PDB entry 8T8E | electron microscopy, 3.30 A resolution | chains A and C of the 3 polymer chains in the assembly

[Chain A]
Molecule: Structural maintenance of chromosomes protein 6
From: Saccharomyces cerevisiae W303
UniProtKB: Q12749 (SMC6_YEAST); numbering as in UniProt (aligned over 1-1114)
Chain sequence (1114 residues; numbered 1 to 1114; the number before each row is that of its first residue):
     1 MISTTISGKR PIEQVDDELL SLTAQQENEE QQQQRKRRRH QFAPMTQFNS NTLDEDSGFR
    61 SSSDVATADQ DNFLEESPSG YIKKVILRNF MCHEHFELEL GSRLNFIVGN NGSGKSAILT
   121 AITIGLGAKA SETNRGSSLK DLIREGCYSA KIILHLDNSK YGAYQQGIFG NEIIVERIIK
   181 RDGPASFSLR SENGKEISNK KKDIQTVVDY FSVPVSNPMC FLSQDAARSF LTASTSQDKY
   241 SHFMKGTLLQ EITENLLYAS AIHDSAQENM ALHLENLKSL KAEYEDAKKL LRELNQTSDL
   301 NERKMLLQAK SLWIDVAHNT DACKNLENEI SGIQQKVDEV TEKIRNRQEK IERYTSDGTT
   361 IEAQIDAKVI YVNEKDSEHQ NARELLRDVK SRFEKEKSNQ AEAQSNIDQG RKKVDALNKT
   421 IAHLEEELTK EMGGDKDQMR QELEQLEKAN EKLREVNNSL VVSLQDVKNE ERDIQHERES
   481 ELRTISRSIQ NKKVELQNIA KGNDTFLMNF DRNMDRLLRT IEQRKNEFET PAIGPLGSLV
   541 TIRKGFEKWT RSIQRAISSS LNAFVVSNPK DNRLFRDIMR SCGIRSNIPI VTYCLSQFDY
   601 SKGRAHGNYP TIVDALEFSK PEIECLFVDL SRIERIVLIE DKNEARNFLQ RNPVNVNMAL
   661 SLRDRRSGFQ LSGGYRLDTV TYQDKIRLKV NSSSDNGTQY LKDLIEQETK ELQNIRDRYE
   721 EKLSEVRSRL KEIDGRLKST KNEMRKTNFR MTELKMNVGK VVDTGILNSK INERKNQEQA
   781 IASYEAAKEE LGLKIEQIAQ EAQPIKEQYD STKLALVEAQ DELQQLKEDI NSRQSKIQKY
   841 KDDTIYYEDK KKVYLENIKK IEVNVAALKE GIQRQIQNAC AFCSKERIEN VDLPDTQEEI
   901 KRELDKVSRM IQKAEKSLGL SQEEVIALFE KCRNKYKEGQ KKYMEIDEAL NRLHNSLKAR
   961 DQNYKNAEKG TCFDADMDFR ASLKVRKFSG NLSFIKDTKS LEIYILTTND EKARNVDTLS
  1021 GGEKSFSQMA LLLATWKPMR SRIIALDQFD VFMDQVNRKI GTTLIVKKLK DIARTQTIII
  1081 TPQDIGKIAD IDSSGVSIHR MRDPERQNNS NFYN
Unresolved in the structure: 1-75, 272-948, 1101-1114
Differences from the reference sequence: conflict Q1048 (Glu in Q12749)
Curated features (UniProtKB/Swiss-Prot):
  - motif: R35 to R39 (Nuclear localization signal)
  - binding site (ATP): G109 to S116

[Chain C]
Molecule: Non-structural maintenance of chromosome element 5
From: Saccharomyces cerevisiae W303
UniProtKB: Q03718 (NSE5_YEAST); residues 1-556 here = UniProt positions 1-556
Chain sequence (556 residues; row label = number of the first residue in the row):
     1 MDGALINSVL YVSPRNGAHY FVELTEKHLL AFEMLNSMCL LENYDHVLLF LECQFGKSHN
    61 LAVIPFDIIL VLFTLSTLSE YYKEPILRAN DPYNTSRETL SRRALKLLQK YLAILKEFDS
   121 EQYNLYDLEL LRCQFFLAID TLTPKKQKWG FDRFRRTKSE SGVTYRQNAS VDPELDQAKT
   181 FKNPYRSYIS CLEQRNTILG NRLLNLKLNE PGEFINMILW TLSNSLQEST PLFLSSHEIW
   241 MPLLEILIDL FSCRQDYFIQ HEVAQNVSKS LFVQRLSESP LAVFFESLNT RNFANRFSEY
   301 VFLNCDYKLP SDNYATPVHP VYNGENTIVD TYIPTIKCSP LYKSQKSLAL RRKLIGSCFK
   361 LLLRVPDGHR LITPRIVADD VIQGISRTLA SFNDILQFKK FFMTENLSQE SYFIPLLAEG
   421 TLSEILKDTQ ECVVILTLVE NLSDGVSFCN EVIGLVKSKC FAFTEQCSQA SYEEAVLNIE
   481 KCDVCLLVLL RYLLHLIGTE AILDAKEQLE MLHAIEKNDS GRRQWAKALN LGNDPPLLYP
   541 IVSQMFGVHD KSVIIE
Unresolved in the structure: 1-16, 148-180, 263, 431-433, 499-504, 548-556

[How chain A and chain C interact]
Pairs across the interface (27; chain A residue first):
  Q962(A) with Y93(C)
  K969(A) with L41(C), hydrogen bond (side chain-backbone)
  C972(A) with L41(C), hydrophobic
  F973(A) with M34(C), hydrophobic; S37(C); M38(C), hydrophobic; L41(C), hydrophobic
  D976(A) with S37(C), hydrogen bond
  M977(A) with E33(C); M34(C), hydrophobic
  R980(A) with E33(C), hydrogen bond (side chain-backbone); S37(C)
  K984(A) with L29(C); E33(C), salt bridge
  S989(A) with R186(C); S187(C)
  G990(A) with I189(C)
  N991(A) with L40(C); I189(C)
  F994(A) with L41(C), hydrophobic
  L1006(A) with I189(C), hydrophobic
  T1007(A) with R186(C), hydrogen bond (backbone-side chain)
  T1008(A) with R186(C), hydrogen bond (backbone-side chain)
  D1010(A) with R186(C)
  E1011(A) with K182(C)
  K1012(A) with E193(C), salt bridge
  A1013(A) with I189(C), hydrophobic
Interface residues without a listed pair, chain C (19 interface residues in all): L30, N36, E42, N43, P92, Y188

[Overview]
The chain A/chain C interface involves 19 residues from each chain, with 5 hydrogen bonds and 2 salt bridges.
Polar contacts include K984(A)-E33(C), K1012(A)-E193(C) and K969(A)-L41(C). UniProt lists 8 ATP-binding
residues on chain A.
Here chain A is Structural maintenance of chromosomes protein 6 and chain C is Non-structural maintenance of
chromosome element 5, both from Saccharomyces cerevisiae W303. Entry 8T8E (cryoEM structure of Smc5/6 5mer)
was determined by electron microscopy (same publication as 8T8F).
